6ZLB - chain A; structure by X-ray diffraction, 1.90 A resolution.

Chain A:
Name: Thioredoxin glutathione reductase
Source organism: Schistosoma mansoni
Notes: EC 1.8.1.9
UniProtKB: G4V8J4 (G4V8J4_SCHMA); numbering as in UniProt (aligned over 1-598)
Chain sequence (598 residues; row label = number of the first residue in the row):
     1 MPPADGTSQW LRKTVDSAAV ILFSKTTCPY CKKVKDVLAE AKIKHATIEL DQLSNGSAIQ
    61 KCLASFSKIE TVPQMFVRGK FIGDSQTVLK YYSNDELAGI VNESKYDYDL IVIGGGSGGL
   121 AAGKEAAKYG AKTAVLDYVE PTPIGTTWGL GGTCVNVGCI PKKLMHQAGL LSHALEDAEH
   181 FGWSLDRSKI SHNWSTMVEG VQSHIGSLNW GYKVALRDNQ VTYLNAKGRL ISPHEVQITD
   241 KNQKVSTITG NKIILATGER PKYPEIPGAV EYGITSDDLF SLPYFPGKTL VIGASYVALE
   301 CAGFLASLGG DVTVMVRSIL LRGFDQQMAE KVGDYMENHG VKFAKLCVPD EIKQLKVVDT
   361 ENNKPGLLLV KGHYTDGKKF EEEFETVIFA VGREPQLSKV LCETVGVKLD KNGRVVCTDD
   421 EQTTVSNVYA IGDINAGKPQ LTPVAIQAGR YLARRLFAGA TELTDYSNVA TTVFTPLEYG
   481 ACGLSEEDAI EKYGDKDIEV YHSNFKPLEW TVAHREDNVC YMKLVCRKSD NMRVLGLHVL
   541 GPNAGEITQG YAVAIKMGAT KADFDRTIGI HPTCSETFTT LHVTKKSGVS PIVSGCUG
Disordered / not traced: 1-5, 593-598
Disulfide bonds: Cys28-Cys31, Cys154-Cys159
Modified residues: Sec597 (selenocysteine)
Ion coordination: K+ site 1 near Pro443 (its only coordinating residue here); K+ site 2: Gln447, Asp565, Thr567, Thr579
Small-molecule neighbours:
  - FAD (flavin-adenine dinucleotide): Ile113, Gly114, Gly115, Gly116, Ser117, Gly118, Gly119, Leu136, Asp137, Tyr138, Val139, Gly152, Thr153, Cys154, Val157, Gly158, Cys159, Lys162, Ala226, Lys227, Gly228, Ala256, Thr257, Gly258, Glu259, Ser276, Phe280, Tyr296, Val297, Arg393, Val400, Ile431, Gly432, Asp433, Gln440, Leu441, Thr442, Pro443, Ala445, Phe474, His571, Pro572
  - 1H-indol-3-ylmethanol (FXK): Val316, Ser318, Ile319, Leu320, Glu330, Gly333, Asp334, Glu337, Phe343, Lys345
From the paper describing this entry:
  - binding site for 1H-indol-3-ylmethanol: Glu330, Glu337
  - mutagenesis - E337A (283 +/- 15 uM): unchanged catalytic activity on 1H-indol-3-ylmethanol

Overview:
Bound to chain A: flavin-adenine dinucleotide and 1H-indol-3-ylmethanol. Gln447, Asp565, Thr567 and Thr579
form the K+ site 2. The paper reports a binding site for 1H-indol-3-ylmethanol at Glu330 and Glu337; E337A
leaves catalytic activity on 1H-indol-3-ylmethanol unchanged.
Chain A is Thioredoxin glutathione reductase (Schistosoma mansoni); the structure, Thioredoxin glutathione
reductase from Schistosoma mansoni in complex with Indole-3-carbinol, was determined by X-ray diffraction
together with 6ZLP, 6ZP3, 6ZST, 7B02 and 7NPX from the same study.
